PDB entry 3MLT | X-ray diffraction, 2.49 A resolution | chains L and P of the 3 polymer chains in the assembly

[Chain L]
Name: Human monoclonal anti-HIV-1 gp120 V3 antibody 2557 Fab light chain
Source organism: Homo sapiens
Notes: antibody fragment or engineered binder
Chain sequence (219 residues; numbered 1 to 213 plus 7 insertion-coded residues; 1 number in that range is skipped by the numbering (no residue carries it; nothing is unmodelled there); the number before each row is that of its first residue; a row labelled like 95A-95F holds insertion residues (95A, then the next letters in order)):
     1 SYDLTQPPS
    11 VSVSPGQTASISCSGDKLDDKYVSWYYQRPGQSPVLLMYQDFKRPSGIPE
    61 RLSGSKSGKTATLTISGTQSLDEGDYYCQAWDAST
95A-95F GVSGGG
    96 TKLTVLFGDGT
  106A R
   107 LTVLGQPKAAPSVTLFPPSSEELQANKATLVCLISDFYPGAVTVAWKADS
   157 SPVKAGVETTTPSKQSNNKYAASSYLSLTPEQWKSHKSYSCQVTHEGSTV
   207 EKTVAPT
Unresolved in the structure: 95B-95D
Disulfides: Cys23-Cys88, Cys138-Cys197

[Chain P]
Name: HIV-1 gp120 third variable region (V3) crown
Source organism: Human immunodeficiency virus 1
Reference sequence: Q9WNX3 (Q9WNX3_9HIV1); the author numbering skips numbers that UniProt does not, so the offset changes along the chain: 301-309 = UniProt 38-46; 312-325 = UniProt 47-60
Chain sequence (23 residues; row label = number of the first residue in the row; note: 2 numbers in that range are skipped by the numbering (no residue carries them; nothing is unmodelled there)):
   301 NNTRKSIHL
   312 GPGRAFYATGDIIG
Unresolved in the structure: 301-302, 319-325

[How chain L and chain P interact]
Contacting residue pairs (12; chain L residue first):
  Asp30(L) with Leu309(P); Gly312(P); Pro313(P)
  Lys31(L) with Leu309(P)
  Tyr32(L) with Leu309(P), hydrogen bond (backbone-backbone); Gly312(P); Pro313(P)
  Trp91(L) with Ile307(P), hydrophobic; Leu309(P), hydrophobic
  Ala93(L) with Leu309(P); Arg315(P); Phe317(P), hydrophobic
Also at the interface, not in a pair above, chain L (8 interface residues in all): Asp92, Thr96, Leu98
Also at the interface, not in a pair above, chain P (8 interface residues in all): His308, Tyr318

[Summary]
The chain L/chain P interface involves 8 residues from each chain, with 1 hydrogen bond. The hydrogen-bonded
pair Tyr32(L)-Leu309(P) is a backbone contact.
Here chain L is Human monoclonal anti-HIV-1 gp120 V3 antibody 2557 Fab light chain (Homo sapiens) and chain P
is HIV-1 gp120 third variable region (V3) crown (Human immunodeficiency virus 1). Entry 3MLT (Crystal
structure of anti-HIV-1 V3 Fab 2557 in complex with a UG1033 V3 peptide) was determined by X-ray diffraction
together with 3MLR, 3MLS, 3MLU, 3MLV, 3MLW, 3MLY and 3MLZ from the same study.
